7FFQ - chains P and R of the 12 polymer chains in the assembly; structure by electron microscopy, 3.50 A resolution.

# Chain P
Name: assembly protein E3
From: Venezuelan equine encephalitis virus (strain TC-83)
Reference sequence: P05674 (POLS_EEVV8); residues 1-59 here correspond to UniProt positions 276-334 (UniProt number = residue number + 275)
Sequence (59 residues; numbered 1 to 59; the number before each row is that of its first residue):
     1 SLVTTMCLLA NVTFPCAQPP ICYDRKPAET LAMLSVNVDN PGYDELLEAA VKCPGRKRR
Not modelled in the structure: 1-3, 54-59
Disulfide bonds: Cys-7/Cys-16
Curated features (UniProtKB/Swiss-Prot):
  - region: Ser-1 to Val-12 (Functions as an uncleaved signal peptide for the precursor of protein E3/E2)
  - site: Arg-59 (Cleavage)
  - glycosylation: Asn-11 (N-linked (GlcNAc...) asparagine)

# Chain R
Name: Spike glycoprotein E2
From: Venezuelan equine encephalitis virus (strain TC-83)
Reference sequence: P05674 (POLS_EEVV8); residues 1-423 here correspond to UniProt positions 335-757 (UniProt number = residue number + 334)
Sequence (423 residues; each row starts with the number of its first residue):
     1 STEELFNEYK LTRPYMARCI RCAVGSCHSP IAIEAVKSDG HDGYVRLQTS SQYGLDSSGN
    61 LKGRTMRYDM HGTIKEIPLH QVSLYTSRPC HIVDGHGYFL LARCPAGDSI TMEFKKDSVR
   121 HSCSVPYEVK FNPVGRELYT HPPEHGVEQA CQVYAHDAQN RGAYVEMHLP GSEVDSSLVS
   181 LSGSSVTVTP PDGTSALVEC ECGGTKISET INKTKQFSQC TKKEQCRAYR LQNDKWVYNS
   241 DKLPKAAGAT LKGKLHVPFL LADGKCTVPL APEPMITFGF RSVSLKLHPK NPTYLITRQL
   301 ADEPHYTHEL ISEPAVRNFT VTEKGWEFVW GNHPPKRFWA QETAPGNPHG LPHEVITHYY
   361 HRYPMSTILG LSICAAIATV SVAASTWLFC RSRVACLTPY RLTPNARIPF CLAVLCCART
   421 ARA
Not modelled in the structure: 58-61, 420-423
Disulfide bonds: Cys-19/Cys-123, Cys-22/Cys-27, Cys-90/Cys-104, Cys-151/Cys-266, Cys-200/Cys-226, Cys-202/Cys-220
Curated features (UniProtKB/Swiss-Prot):
  - site: Tyr-44 (Interaction with host receptor LDLRAD3), Val-93 (Interaction with host receptor LDLRAD3), Val-153 (Interaction with host receptor LDLRAD3), Ala-155 (Interaction with host receptor LDLRAD3), His-156 (Interaction with host receptor LDLRAD3), Ala-262 (Interaction with host receptor LDLRAD3), Ala-423 (Cleavage)
  - lipidation (S-palmitoyl cysteine): Cys-396, Cys-416, Cys-417
  - glycosylation (N-linked (GlcNAc...) asparagine): Asn-212, Asn-318

# Interface between chain P and chain R
Contacting residue pairs (25):
  Tyr-23(P) / Lys-10(R)
  Tyr-23(P) / Leu-11(R)  hydrophobic
  Tyr-23(P) / Lys-235(R)  hydrogen bond
  Pro-27(P) / Asp-234(R)
  Leu-31(P) / Leu-11(R)  hydrophobic
  Leu-31(P) / Asp-234(R)
  Leu-31(P) / Lys-235(R)
  Leu-31(P) / Trp-236(R)
  Leu-31(P) / Lys-252(R)
  Leu-34(P) / Leu-11(R)  hydrophobic
  Leu-34(P) / Trp-236(R)  hydrophobic
  Leu-34(P) / Lys-252(R)
  Ser-35(P) / Leu-251(R)  hydrogen bond (side chain-backbone)
  Ser-35(P) / Lys-252(R)  hydrogen bond (backbone-backbone)
  Val-38(P) / Leu-251(R)  hydrophobic
  Tyr-43(P) / Gly-253(R)
  Tyr-43(P) / Lys-254(R)  hydrogen bond (side chain-backbone)
  Asp-44(P) / Asn-160(R)
  Asp-44(P) / Tyr-164(R)
  Leu-47(P) / Glu-8(R)
  Leu-47(P) / Lys-254(R)
  Glu-48(P) / Glu-4(R)
  Glu-48(P) / Asn-160(R)
  Val-51(P) / Asn-7(R)
  Val-51(P) / Glu-8(R)
Interface residues without a listed pair, chain P (12 interface residues in all): Ala-28
Interface residues without a listed pair, chain R (15 interface residues in all): Asn-233

# Overview
12 residues of chain P face 15 of chain R across their interface; the contacts include 4 hydrogen bonds. Polar
pairs include Tyr-23(P)/Lys-235(R), Ser-35(P)/Leu-251(R) and Tyr-43(P)/Lys-254(R).
Here chain P is assembly protein E3 and chain R is Spike glycoprotein E2, both from Venezuelan equine
encephalitis virus (strain TC-83). Entry 7FFQ (Cryo-EM structure of VEEV VLP at the 2-fold axes) was
determined by electron microscopy together with 7FFE, 7FFF, 7FFL, 7FFN and 7FFO from the same study.
